Entry 6SOR (X-ray diffraction, 1.74 A resolution); this record covers chain A.

[Chain A]
Name: Ferritin
Organism: Synechococcus sp. CC9311
Notes: EC 1.16.3.2
UniProt: Q0I9X8 (Q0I9X8_SYNS3); residues 1-182 here = UniProt positions 1-182
Amino-acid sequence (182 residues; numbered 1 to 182; the number before each row is that of its first residue):
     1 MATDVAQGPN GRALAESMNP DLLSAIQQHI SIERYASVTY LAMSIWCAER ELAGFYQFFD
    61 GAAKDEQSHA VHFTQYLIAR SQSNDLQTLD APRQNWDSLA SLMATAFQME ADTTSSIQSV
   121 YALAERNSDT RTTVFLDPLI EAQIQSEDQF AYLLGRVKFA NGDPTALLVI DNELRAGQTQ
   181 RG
Unresolved in the structure: 1-4
Differences from the reference sequence: engineered mutation Ala-62 (Glu in Q0I9X8)
Bound ions: Fe ion site 1: Glu-33, Glu-66, His-69; Fe ion site 2: Glu-66, Glu-110
From the paper describing this entry:
  - Fe ion coordination: Glu-110
  - mutagenesis - E62A: decreased catalytic activity on mineralization
  - mutagenesis - E62A: unchanged binding to Fe2+
  - mutagenesis - E62A: unchanged catalytic activity

[In short]
Glu-33, Glu-66 and His-69 form the Fe ion site 1. Glu-66 and Glu-110 form the Fe ion site 2. The paper reports
that E62A reduces catalytic activity on mineralization; Fe ion coordination by Glu-110.
Chain A is Ferritin (Synechococcus sp. CC9311); the structure, 20 minute Fe2+ soaked structure of SynFtn
variant E62A, was determined by X-ray diffraction, deposited together with 6SOM, 6SON, 6SOO, 6SOP and 6SOQ.
